7DBG - chains B and C of the 3 polymer chains in the assembly; structure by X-ray diffraction, 2.06 A resolution.

[Chain B]
Name: YRB1 isoform 1
Organism: Saccharomyces cerevisiae
UniProtKB: A0A6A5PZB5 (A0A6A5PZB5_YEASX); residue numbers follow UniProt; this construct covers 62-201
Amino-acid sequence (140 residues; numbered 62 to 201; the number before each row is that of its first residue):
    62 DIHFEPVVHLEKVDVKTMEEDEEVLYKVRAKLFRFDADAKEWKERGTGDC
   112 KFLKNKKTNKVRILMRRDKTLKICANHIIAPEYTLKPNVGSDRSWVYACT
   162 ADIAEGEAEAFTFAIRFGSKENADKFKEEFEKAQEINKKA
Disordered / not traced: 62-81, 201

[Chain C]
Name: CRM1 isoform 1
Organism: Saccharomyces cerevisiae
UniProtKB: A0A6A5PZI8 (A0A6A5PZI8_YEASX); residue numbers follow UniProt; this construct covers 1-376, 414-440, 462-1058
Amino-acid sequence (1003 residues; each row starts with the number of its first residue; note: 58 numbers in that range are skipped by the numbering (no residue carries them; nothing is unmodelled there); numbers below 1 keep their minus sign (Gly-2 is residue -2)):
    -2 GGSMEGILDFSNDLDIALLDQVVSTFYQGEGVQQKQAQEILTKFQDNPDA
    48 WEKVDQILQFSTNPQSKFIALSILDKLITRKWKLLPNDHRIGIRNFVVGM
    98 IISMCQDDEVFKTQKNLINKSDLTLVQILKQEWPQNWPEFIPELIGSSSS
   148 SVNVCENNMIVLKLLSEEVFDFSAEQMTQAKALHLKNSMSKEFEQIFKLC
   198 FQVLEQGSSSSLIVATLESLLRYLHWIPYRYIYETNILELLSTKFMTSPD
   248 TRAITLKCLTEVSNLKIPQDNDLIKRQTVLFFQNTLQQIATSVMPVTADL
   298 KATYANANGNDQSFLQDLAMFLTTYLARNRALLESDESLRELLLNAHQYL
   348 IQLSKIEERELFKTTLDYWHNLVADLFYE
   414 PLKKHIYEEICSQLRLVIIENMVRPEE
   462 IQLYKSEREVLVYLTHLNVIDTEEIMISKLARQIDGSEWSWHNINTLSWA
   512 IGSISGTMSEDTEKRFVVTVIKDLLGLCEQKRGKDNKAVVARDIMYVVGE
   562 YPRFLKAHWNFLRTVILKLFEFMHETHEGVQDMACDTFIKIVQKCKYHFV
   612 IQQPRESEPFIQTIIRDIQKTTADLQPQQVHTFYKACGIIISEERSVAER
   662 NRLLSDLMQLPNMAWDTIVEQSTANPTLLLDSETVKIIANIIKTNVAVCT
   712 SMGADFYPQLGHIYYNMLQLYRAVSSMISTQVAAEGLIATKTPKVRGLRT
   762 IKKEILKLVETYISKARNLDDVVKVLVEPLLNAVLEDYMNNVPDARDAEV
   812 LNCMTTVVEKVGHMIPQGVILILQSVFECTLDMINKDFTEYPEHRVEFYK
   862 LLKVINEKSFAAFLELPPAAFKLFVDAICWAFKHNNRDVEVNGLQIALDL
   912 VKNIERMGNVPFANEFHKNYFFIFVSETFFVLTDSDHKSGFSKQALLLMK
   962 LISLVYDNKISVPLYQEAEVPQGTSNQVYLSQYLANMLSNAFPHLTSEQI
  1012 ASFLSALTKQCKDLVVFKGTLRDFLVQIKEVGGDPTDYLFAEDKENA
Disordered / not traced: -2 to -1, 1054-1058
Sequence notes: expression tag (-2 to 0); engineered mutation Glu27 (Ser in A0A6A5PZI8), Glu49 (Gln in A0A6A5PZI8), Val51 (Ala in A0A6A5PZI8), Gly537 (Asp in A0A6A5PZI8), Cys539 (Thr in A0A6A5PZI8), Glu540 (Val in A0A6A5PZI8), Gln541 (Lys in A0A6A5PZI8), Arg553 (Ser in A0A6A5PZI8), Glu561 (Gln in A0A6A5PZI8), Thr741 (Ala in A0A6A5PZI8), Cys1022 (Tyr in A0A6A5PZI8)
Ligand contacts: MPO (3[N-morpholino]propane sulfonic acid): Met317, Thr320, Thr321, Ala324, Thr361, Asp364, Tyr365
From the paper describing this entry:
  - mutagenesis - S27E: increased binding to GTP-binding nuclear protein Ran

[How chain B and chain C interact]
Residue-residue contacts (9; chain B residue first):
  Val150(B) - Ile749(C)  hydrophobic
  Val150(B) - Thr753(C)
  Val150(B) - Pro754(C)
  Gly151(B) - Lys752(C)
  Gly151(B) - Pro754(C)
  Gly151(B) - Arg757(C)  hydrogen bond (backbone-side chain)
  Ser152(B) - Pro754(C)
  Asp153(B) - Lys697(C)  salt bridge
  Asp153(B) - Pro754(C)

[In short]
Chain B and chain C form an interface of 4 and 6 residues respectively; the contacts include 1 hydrogen bond
and 1 salt bridge. Polar contacts include Asp153(B)-Lys697(C) and Gly151(B)-Arg757(C). Chain C binds compound
MPO. From the paper: S27E of chain C increases binding to GTP-binding nuclear protein Ran.
Here chain B is YRB1 isoform 1 and chain C is CRM1 isoform 1, both from Saccharomyces cerevisiae. Entry 7DBG
(Yeast CRM1e (apo) in complex with Ran-RanBP1) was determined by X-ray diffraction (same publication as 6M60
and 6M6X).
